2WGI - chains A and B; structure by X-ray diffraction, 2.85 A resolution.

Chain A (and B):
Molecule: Beta-lactamase oxa-10
From: Pseudomonas aeruginosa
Notes: EC 3.5.2.6; chain B of this document is another copy of the same molecule, construct and numbering; everything in this record applies to it too
UniProt: P14489 (BLO10_PSEAE); numbering as in UniProt (aligned over 21-266)
Chain sequence (248 residues; row label = number of the first residue in the row):
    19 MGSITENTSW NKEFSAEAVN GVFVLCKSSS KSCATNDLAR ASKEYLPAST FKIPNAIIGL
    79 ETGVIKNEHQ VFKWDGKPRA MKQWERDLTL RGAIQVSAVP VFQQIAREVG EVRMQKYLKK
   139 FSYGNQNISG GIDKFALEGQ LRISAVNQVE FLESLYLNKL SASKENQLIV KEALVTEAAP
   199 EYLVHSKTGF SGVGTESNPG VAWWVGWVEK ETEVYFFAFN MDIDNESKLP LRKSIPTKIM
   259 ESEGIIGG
Unresolved in the structure: 19-20, 144-153, 265-266 (chain B: 266)
Disulfides: Cys44-Cys51
Covalent attachments: open form - penicillin g (PNM) linked to Ser67
Sequence notes: engineered mutation Ala154 (Trp in P14489)
Small-molecule neighbours: open form - penicillin g (PNM): Ala66, Trp102, Val114, Ser115, Val117, Leu155, Lys205, Thr206, Gly207, Phe208, Ser209, Gly210, Arg250
Curated features (UniProtKB/Swiss-Prot):
  - active site: Ser67 (Acyl-ester intermediate)
  - binding site (a beta-lactam): Ser115, Thr206, Phe208, Arg250
  - modified residue: Lys70 (N6-carboxylysine)
  - mutagenesis: Thr26 (T26M: No effect on catalytic efficiency with respect to penicillins, cephalosporins or carbapenems. No effect on resistance to penicillins, cephalosporins or carbapenems in C600Z1 E.coli strain ...), Lys70 (K70A: Abolishes catalytic activity), Val117 (V117L: Slightly increases catalytic efficiency, about 4-fold, with respect to carbapenems; when associated with M-26 ...), Phe153 (F153S: Increases resistance to ceftazidime about 30-fold in P.aeruginosa strains PA01 and PA14; when associated with D-157), Gly157 (G157D: Increases resistance to ceftazidime about 15-fold in P.aeruginosa strains PA01 and PA14. Increases resistance to ceftazidime about 30-fold in P.aeruginosa strains PA01 and PA14 ...)

How chain A and chain B interact:
Residue-residue contacts (42):
  Glu86(A) - Asn176(B)  hydrogen bond
  Glu86(A) - Lys182(B)  salt bridge
  Glu86(A) - Leu186(B)
  Glu86(A) - Lys189(B)  salt bridge
  His87(A) - Tyr174(B)  hydrogen bond (side chain-backbone)
  His87(A) - Asn176(B)
  Val89(A) - Thr230(B)
  Arg104(A) - Glu199(B)  salt bridge
  Arg104(A) - Glu229(B)  salt bridge
  Asp105(A) - Thr230(B)
  Thr107(A) - Glu229(B)
  Arg109(A) - Ala197(B)  hydrogen bond (side chain-backbone)
  Arg109(A) - Pro198(B)
  Arg109(A) - Leu201(B)
  Gln113(A) - Pro198(B)
  Tyr174(A) - His87(B)  hydrogen bond (backbone-side chain)
  Asn176(A) - Glu86(B)  hydrogen bond
  Asn176(A) - His87(B)
  Lys182(A) - Glu86(B)  salt bridge
  Lys182(A) - Glu183(B)  salt bridge
  Glu183(A) - Lys182(B)  salt bridge
  Glu183(A) - Leu186(B)
  Leu186(A) - Glu86(B)
  Leu186(A) - Glu183(B)
  Leu186(A) - Glu190(B)
  Lys189(A) - Glu86(B)  salt bridge
  Glu190(A) - Lys189(B)
  Glu190(A) - Glu190(B)
  Glu190(A) - His203(B)  salt bridge
  Val193(A) - Ala196(B)  hydrophobic
  Thr194(A) - Ala196(B)
  Ala196(A) - Arg109(B)
  Ala196(A) - Thr194(B)
  Ala197(A) - Arg109(B)  hydrogen bond (backbone-side chain)
  Pro198(A) - Arg109(B)
  Pro198(A) - Gln113(B)
  Leu201(A) - Arg109(B)
  His203(A) - Glu190(B)  salt bridge
  Glu229(A) - Arg104(B)  salt bridge
  Glu229(A) - Thr107(B)
  Thr230(A) - Val89(B)
  Thr230(A) - Asp105(B)
Interface residues without a listed pair, chain A (31 interface residues in all): Asn85, Leu106, Val114, Leu175, Ile187, Glu195, Glu227
Interface residues without a listed pair, chain B (32 interface residues in all): Asn85, Leu106, Leu175, Ile187, Val193, Glu195, Tyr200, Glu227

In short:
Chain A and chain B form an interface of 31 and 32 residues respectively; the contacts include 6 hydrogen
bonds and 11 salt bridges. Polar contacts include Glu86(A)-Lys182(B), Glu86(A)-Lys189(B) and
Arg104(A)-Glu199(B). Covalently linked open form - penicillin g: at Ser67(A).
Chain A and chain B are both Beta-lactamase oxa-10 (Pseudomonas aeruginosa); the structure, Crystal structure
of the acyl-enzyme OXA-10 W154A-benzylpenicillin at pH 6, was determined by X-ray diffraction, deposited
together with 2RL3, 2HP5, 2HP6, 2HP9 and 2HPB.
